3NNH - chains C and E of the 3 polymer chains in the assembly; structure by X-ray diffraction, 2.75 A resolution.

Chain C:
Protein: CUGBP Elav-like family member 1
Source organism: Homo sapiens
Notes: fragment: RRM1 domain
UniProtKB: Q92879 (CELF1_HUMAN); residues 14-100 here = UniProt positions 14-100
Amino-acid sequence (88 residues; each row starts with the number of its first residue):
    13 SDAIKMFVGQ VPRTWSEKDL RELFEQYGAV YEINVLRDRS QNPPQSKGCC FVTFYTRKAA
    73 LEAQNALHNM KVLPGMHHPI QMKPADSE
Not modelled in the structure: 13, 99-100
Differences from the reference sequence: expression tag (13)
Swiss-Prot annotation at these positions:
  - mutagenesis: Phe63 (F63L: Does not reduce RNA-binding; when associated with D-331 and F-472. Abolishes ARE/EDEN-dependent deadenylation; when associated with D-331 and F-472)
What the authors report for this chain:
  - binding site for the 12-nt RNA strand (chain E): Phe19, Gln22, Cys61, Phe63, Gln93, Asp98
  - binding site for the 12-nt RNA strand: Gln22, Gln93

Chain E:
Molecule: 12-nt RNA strand
Sequence (12 nucleotides; row label = number of the first residue in the row):
     1 GUUGUUUUGU UU
Not modelled in the structure: 1

Interface between chain C and chain E:
Pairs across the interface - 19 pairs, chain C then chain E:
  Lys17(C) with U11(E), hydrogen bond to the base
  Phe19(C) with G9(E), base contact; U10(E), stacking on the base
  Gly21(C) with G9(E), base contact
  Gln22(C) with U8(E), phosphate contact; G9(E), hydrogen bond to the base
  Asn46(C) with U11(E), base contact
  Leu48(C) with U10(E), sugar contact; U11(E), sugar contact
  Lys59(C) with G9(E), base contact
  Gly60(C) with G9(E), base contact
  Cys61(C) with G9(E), sugar contact
  Phe63(C) with U10(E), sugar contact; U11(E), base contact
  Gln93(C) with U8(E), hydrogen bond to the base; G9(E), base contact
  Lys95(C) with U10(E), hydrogen bond to the base
  Ala97(C) with U10(E), base contact
  Asp98(C) with U10(E), hydrogen bond to the base
Also at the interface, not in a pair above, chain C (15 interface residues in all): His90

Summary:
The interface between chain C and chain E involves 15 residues on one side and 4 on the other; the contacts
include 5 hydrogen bonds and 1 aromatic stacking contact. Polar contacts include Lys17(C)-U11(E),
Gln22(C)-G9(E) and Gln93(C)-U8(E). The paper reports a binding site for the 12-nt RNA strand (chain E) at
Phe19(C), Gln22(C) and Cys61(C) among others; a binding site for the 12-nt RNA strand at Gln22(C) and
Gln93(C).
Chain C is CUGBP Elav-like family member 1 (Homo sapiens) and chain E is a 12-nt RNA strand; the structure,
Crystal Structure of the CUGBP1 RRM1 with GUUGUUUUGUUU RNA, was determined by X-ray diffraction, deposited
together with 3NMR, 3NNA and 3NNC.
